PDB entry 5YKR | X-ray diffraction, 1.44 A resolution | chains A and B

== Chain A (and B) ==
Name: Probable aminotransferase
Organism: Pseudomonas aeruginosa (strain ATCC 15692 / DSM 22644 / CIP 104116 / JCM 14847 / LMG 12228 / 1C / PRS 101 / PAO1)
Notes: EC 5.4.3.8; chain B of this document is another copy of the same molecule, construct and numbering; everything in this record applies to it too
Reference sequence: Q9HWU0 (Q9HWU0_PSEAE); numbering as in UniProt (aligned over 1-461)
Amino-acid sequence (461 residues; row label = number of the first residue in the row):
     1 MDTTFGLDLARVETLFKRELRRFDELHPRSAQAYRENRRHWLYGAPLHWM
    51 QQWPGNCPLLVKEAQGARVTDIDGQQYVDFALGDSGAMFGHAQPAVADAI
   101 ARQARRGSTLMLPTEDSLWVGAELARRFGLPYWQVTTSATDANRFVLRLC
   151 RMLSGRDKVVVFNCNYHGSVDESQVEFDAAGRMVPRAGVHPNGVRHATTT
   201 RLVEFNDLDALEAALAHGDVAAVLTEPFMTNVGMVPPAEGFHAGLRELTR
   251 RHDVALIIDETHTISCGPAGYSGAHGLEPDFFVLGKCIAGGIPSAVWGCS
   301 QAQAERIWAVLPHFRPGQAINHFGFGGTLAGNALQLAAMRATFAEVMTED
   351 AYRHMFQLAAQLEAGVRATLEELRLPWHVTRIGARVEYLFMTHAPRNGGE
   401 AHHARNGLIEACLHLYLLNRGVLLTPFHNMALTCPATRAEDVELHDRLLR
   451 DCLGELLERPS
Disordered / not traced: 1-4, 458-461
Modified positions: Lys286 ((2S)-2-amino-6-[[3-hydroxy-2-methyl-5-(phosphonooxymethyl)pyridin-4-yl]methylideneamino]hexanoic acid; LLP)

== Chain A / chain B interface ==
Pairs across the interface - 282 pairs, chain A then chain B:
  Phe16(A) with Pro316(B), hydrophobic; Gly317(B)
  Ala33(A) with Leu118(B)
  Glu36(A) with Leu118(B)
  Asn37(A) with Ser117(B), hydrogen bond; Leu118(B)
  Arg38(A) with Tyr132(B); His313(B), hydrogen bond
  Arg39(A) with Pro131(B); Tyr132(B)
  His40(A) with Gly121(B); Ala122(B); Ala125(B); Pro131(B); Tyr132(B); Trp133(B), hydrogen bond (backbone-backbone)
  Trp41(A) with Ser117(B), hydrogen bond (side chain-backbone); Gly121(B); Tyr132(B); Trp133(B); Val135(B), hydrophobic
  Leu42(A) with Tyr132(B), hydrophobic; Trp133(B), hydrogen bond (backbone-backbone); Gln134(B); Trp297(B), hydrophobic; Ala304(B), hydrophobic; Trp308(B), hydrogen bond (backbone-side chain); His313(B)
  Tyr43(A) with Gln134(B); Ile307(B); Trp308(B); Leu311(B), hydrogen bond (side chain-backbone); His313(B)
  Ala45(A) with Gln134(B), hydrogen bond (backbone-side chain)
  Pro46(A) with Ser117(B); Gln134(B); Val135(B), hydrogen bond (backbone-backbone); Gly331(B)
  Leu47(A) with Met111(B), hydrophobic; Gln134(B); Gly326(B); Gly327(B); Ala330(B)
  His48(A) with Gln134(B), hydrogen bond (backbone-side chain); His322(B), hydrogen bond (side chain-backbone); Phe325(B); Gly326(B)
  Trp49(A) with Met111(B), hydrophobic; His322(B); Phe325(B), hydrogen bond (side chain-backbone); Gly326(B); Gly327(B); Thr328(B)
  Met50(A) with Met111(B); Leu112(B); Pro113(B); Gly331(B)
  Gln51(A) with His313(B), hydrogen bond; Phe314(B), hydrogen bond (side chain-backbone)
  Gln52(A) with Phe314(B); Ile320(B); Asn321(B), hydrogen bond (side chain-backbone); Phe323(B)
  Trp53(A) with Leu110(B); Met111(B), hydrogen bond (side chain-backbone); Leu112(B)
  Asn56(A) with Pro316(B)
  Pro58(A) with Pro113(B)
  Leu59(A) with Leu112(B); Pro113(B)
  Leu60(A) with Pro113(B); Thr114(B); Glu115(B); Leu118(B), hydrophobic
  Val61(A) with Leu112(B), hydrophobic; Pro113(B), hydrogen bond (backbone-backbone); Thr114(B)
  Lys62(A) with Arg106(B), hydrogen bond (backbone-side chain)
  Glu63(A) with Arg106(B), salt bridge
  Ala64(A) with Arg106(B), hydrogen bond (backbone-backbone); Gly107(B); Leu110(B), hydrophobic
  Gln65(A) with Arg105(B), hydrogen bond (side chain-backbone); Arg106(B)
  Val69(A) with Leu110(B), hydrophobic
  Ile72(A) with Glu115(B)
  Gly83(A) with Thr109(B); Leu110(B); Met111(B); Thr328(B)
  Asp84(A) with Thr328(B)
  Gly86(A) with Thr109(B)
  Ala87(A) with Thr109(B)
  His91(A) with Thr109(B); Leu110(B)
  Ala92(A) with Ala104(B); Arg105(B)
  Ala97(A) with Arg105(B)
  Asp98(A) with Arg105(B), salt bridge
  Ile100(A) with Ile100(B), hydrophobic
  Ala101(A) with Ala101(B), hydrophobic; Arg105(B)
  Ala104(A) with Ala92(B)
  Arg105(A) with Gln65(B), hydrogen bond (backbone-side chain); Ala92(B); Asp98(B), salt bridge; Ala101(B)
  Arg106(A) with Lys62(B); Glu63(B); Ala64(B), hydrogen bond (backbone-backbone); Gln65(B)
  Gly107(A) with Ala64(B)
  Ser108(A) with Gly290(B), hydrogen bond (side chain-backbone); Gly291(B)
  Thr109(A) with Gly83(B); Gly86(B); Ala87(B); His91(B); Gly291(B)
  Leu110(A) with Ala64(B), hydrophobic; Val69(B), hydrophobic; Gly83(B); His91(B)
  Met111(A) with Leu47(B), hydrophobic; Trp49(B), hydrophobic; Met50(B); Trp53(B), hydrogen bond (backbone-side chain); Gly83(B); Phe427(B), hydrophobic
  Leu112(A) with Met50(B); Trp53(B); Leu59(B); Val61(B), hydrophobic
  Pro113(A) with Met50(B); Pro58(B); Leu59(B); Leu60(B); Val61(B), hydrogen bond (backbone-backbone)
  Thr114(A) with Leu60(B); Val61(B)
  Glu115(A) with Leu60(B); Lys62(B), salt bridge; Ile72(B)
  Ser117(A) with Asn37(B), hydrogen bond; Trp41(B), hydrogen bond (backbone-side chain); Pro46(B)
  Leu118(A) with Ala33(B); Glu36(B); Asn37(B); Leu60(B), hydrophobic
  Gly121(A) with His40(B); Trp41(B)
  Ala122(A) with His40(B)
  Pro131(A) with Arg39(B); His40(B)
  Tyr132(A) with Arg38(B); Arg39(B); His40(B); Leu42(B), hydrophobic
  Trp133(A) with His40(B), hydrogen bond (backbone-backbone); Trp41(B); Leu42(B), hydrogen bond (backbone-backbone)
  Gln134(A) with Trp41(B); Leu42(B); Tyr43(B); Ala45(B), hydrogen bond (side chain-backbone); Pro46(B); Leu47(B); His48(B), hydrogen bond (side chain-backbone)
  Val135(A) with Trp41(B), hydrophobic; Pro46(B), hydrogen bond (backbone-backbone)
  Thr137(A) with Pro293(B)
  Thr140(A) with Arg144(B)
  Asp141(A) with Asp141(B)
  Arg144(A) with Thr140(B); Arg144(B); Ser169(B), hydrogen bond (side chain-backbone)
  Phe145(A) with Ser169(B)
  Arg148(A) with Asp171(B), salt bridge; Val189(B); His190(B), hydrogen bond (side chain-backbone); Asn192(B)
  Arg151(A) with His190(B); Asn192(B), hydrogen bond; Gly193(B)
  Met152(A) with His190(B)
  Asp157(A) with Gly193(B)
  Tyr166(A) with His322(B)
  Ser169(A) with Arg144(B), hydrogen bond (backbone-side chain); Phe145(B); Gly324(B)
  Asp171(A) with Arg148(B), salt bridge
  Gln174(A) with His322(B); Gly324(B)
  Ala187(A) with Asn321(B), hydrogen bond (backbone-side chain)
  Gly188(A) with Asn321(B); Phe323(B)
  Val189(A) with Arg148(B); His322(B); Gly324(B)
  His190(A) with Arg148(B), hydrogen bond (backbone-side chain); Arg151(B); Met152(B)
  Asn192(A) with Arg148(B); Arg151(B), hydrogen bond
  Gly193(A) with Arg151(B); Asp157(B); Thr199(B)
  Lys286(A) with Gly327(B); Thr328(B); Leu329(B)
  Gly290(A) with Ser108(B), hydrogen bond (backbone-side chain)
  Gly291(A) with Ser108(B); Thr109(B); Leu329(B); Asn332(B), hydrogen bond (backbone-side chain)
  Ile292(A) with Pro293(B); Leu329(B); Leu334(B), hydrophobic
  Pro293(A) with Thr137(B); Ile292(B); Pro293(B); Leu329(B), hydrophobic
  Trp297(A) with Leu42(B), hydrophobic
  Ala304(A) with Leu42(B), hydrophobic
  Ile307(A) with Tyr43(B)
  Trp308(A) with Leu42(B), hydrogen bond (side chain-backbone); Tyr43(B)
  Leu311(A) with Tyr43(B), hydrogen bond (backbone-side chain)
  His313(A) with Arg38(B), hydrogen bond; Leu42(B); Tyr43(B); Gln51(B), hydrogen bond
  Phe314(A) with Gln51(B), hydrogen bond (backbone-side chain); Gln52(B)
  Pro316(A) with Phe16(B), hydrophobic
  Gly317(A) with Phe16(B); Gly407(B); Leu408(B), hydrogen bond (backbone-backbone); Ala411(B)
  Ile320(A) with Gln52(B); Pro426(B); Phe427(B), hydrophobic
  Asn321(A) with Gln52(B), hydrogen bond (backbone-side chain); Ala187(B), hydrogen bond (side chain-backbone); Gly188(B)
  His322(A) with His48(B), hydrogen bond (backbone-side chain); Trp49(B); Tyr166(B); Gln174(B); Val189(B)
  Phe323(A) with Gln52(B); Gly188(B)
  Gly324(A) with Ser169(B); Gln174(B); Val189(B)
  Phe325(A) with His48(B); Trp49(B), hydrogen bond (backbone-side chain)
  Gly326(A) with Leu47(B); His48(B); Trp49(B)
  Gly327(A) with Leu47(B); Trp49(B); Lys286(B)
  Thr328(A) with Trp49(B); Gly83(B); Asp84(B); Lys286(B)
  Leu329(A) with Lys286(B); Gly291(B); Ile292(B); Pro293(B), hydrophobic
  Ala330(A) with Leu47(B)
  Gly331(A) with Pro46(B); Met50(B)
  Asn332(A) with Gly291(B), hydrogen bond (side chain-backbone)
  Gly407(A) with Gly317(B)
  Leu408(A) with Gly317(B), hydrogen bond (backbone-backbone)
  Ala411(A) with Gly317(B)
  Pro426(A) with Ile320(B)
  Phe427(A) with Met111(B), hydrophobic; Ile320(B), hydrophobic
Also at the interface, not in a pair above, chain A (130 interface residues in all): Leu20, Arg29, Leu82, Val120, Leu124, Ala125, Ser138, Leu147, Arg186, Thr198, Thr199, Cys299, Pro312, Gln318, Ala319, Leu334, Gln335, Leu336
Also at the interface, not in a pair above, chain B (131 interface residues in all): Leu20, Arg29, Asn56, Asp79, Leu82, Ala97, Val120, Leu124, Ser138, Leu147, Arg186, Thr198, Cys299, Pro312, Gln318, Ala319, Gln335, Leu336

== In short ==
The interface between chain A and chain B involves 130 residues on one side and 131 on the other; the contacts
include 53 hydrogen bonds and 6 salt bridges. Among the polar pairs are Glu63(A)-Arg106(B), Asp98(A)-Arg105(B)
and Glu115(A)-Lys62(B).
Chain A and chain B are both Probable aminotransferase (Pseudomonas aeruginosa (strain ATCC 15692 / DSM 22644
/ CIP 104116 / JCM 14847 / LMG 12228 / 1C / PRS 101 / PAO1)); the structure, Crystal structure of a
glutamate-1-semialdehyde-aminomutase from Pseudomonas aeruginosa PAO1, was determined by X-ray diffraction
together with 5YKT from the same study.
